5IQW - chain A; structure by X-ray diffraction, 1.95 A resolution.

# Chain A
Protein: Heme acquisition protein HasAp
Organism: Pseudomonas aeruginosa (strain ATCC 15692 / PAO1 / 1C / PRS 101 / LMG 12228)
Notes: fragment: HasAp
Reference sequence: G3XD33 (G3XD33_PSEAE); numbering as in UniProt (aligned over 1-184)
Sequence (184 residues; row label = number of the first residue in the row):
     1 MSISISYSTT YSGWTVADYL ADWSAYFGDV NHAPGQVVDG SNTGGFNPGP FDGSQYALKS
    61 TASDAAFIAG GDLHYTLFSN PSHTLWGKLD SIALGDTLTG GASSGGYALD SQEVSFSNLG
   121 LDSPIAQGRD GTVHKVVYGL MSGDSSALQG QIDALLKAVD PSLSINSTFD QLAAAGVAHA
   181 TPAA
Not modelled in the structure: 1, 35-39
Sequence notes: engineered mutation Ala33 (Arg in G3XD33)
Ion coordination: Cd2+ site 1: Ser2, Asp18, Asp22; Cd2+ site 2: Asp72, His74; Cd2+ site 3: Asp96, Glu113, His179 (together with acetate ion)
What the authors report for this chain:
  - conformationally variable residues (loop rearrangement, order/disorder transition): His32, Gly35 to Asp39

# In short
The Cd2+ site 1 is built by Ser2, Asp18 and Asp22. Asp72 and His74 coordinate Cd2+ site 2. The paper reports
conformational variability at His32 and Gly35.
Chain A is Heme acquisition protein HasAp (Pseudomonas aeruginosa (strain ATCC 15692 / PAO1 / 1C / PRS 101 /
LMG 12228)); the structure, 1.95A resolution structure of Apo HasAp (R33A) from Pseudomonas aeruginosa, was
determined by X-ray diffraction, deposited together with 5IQX.
